PDB entry 5OX0 | X-ray diffraction, 1.90 A resolution | chain A

== Chain A ==
Name: Glycogen phosphorylase, muscle form
From: Oryctolagus cuniculus
Notes: EC 2.4.1.1
UniProtKB: P00489 (PYGM_RABIT); residues 0-842 here correspond to UniProt positions 1-843 (UniProt number = residue number + 1)
Sequence (843 residues; numbered 0 to 842; the number before each row is that of its first residue; numbering starts at 0):
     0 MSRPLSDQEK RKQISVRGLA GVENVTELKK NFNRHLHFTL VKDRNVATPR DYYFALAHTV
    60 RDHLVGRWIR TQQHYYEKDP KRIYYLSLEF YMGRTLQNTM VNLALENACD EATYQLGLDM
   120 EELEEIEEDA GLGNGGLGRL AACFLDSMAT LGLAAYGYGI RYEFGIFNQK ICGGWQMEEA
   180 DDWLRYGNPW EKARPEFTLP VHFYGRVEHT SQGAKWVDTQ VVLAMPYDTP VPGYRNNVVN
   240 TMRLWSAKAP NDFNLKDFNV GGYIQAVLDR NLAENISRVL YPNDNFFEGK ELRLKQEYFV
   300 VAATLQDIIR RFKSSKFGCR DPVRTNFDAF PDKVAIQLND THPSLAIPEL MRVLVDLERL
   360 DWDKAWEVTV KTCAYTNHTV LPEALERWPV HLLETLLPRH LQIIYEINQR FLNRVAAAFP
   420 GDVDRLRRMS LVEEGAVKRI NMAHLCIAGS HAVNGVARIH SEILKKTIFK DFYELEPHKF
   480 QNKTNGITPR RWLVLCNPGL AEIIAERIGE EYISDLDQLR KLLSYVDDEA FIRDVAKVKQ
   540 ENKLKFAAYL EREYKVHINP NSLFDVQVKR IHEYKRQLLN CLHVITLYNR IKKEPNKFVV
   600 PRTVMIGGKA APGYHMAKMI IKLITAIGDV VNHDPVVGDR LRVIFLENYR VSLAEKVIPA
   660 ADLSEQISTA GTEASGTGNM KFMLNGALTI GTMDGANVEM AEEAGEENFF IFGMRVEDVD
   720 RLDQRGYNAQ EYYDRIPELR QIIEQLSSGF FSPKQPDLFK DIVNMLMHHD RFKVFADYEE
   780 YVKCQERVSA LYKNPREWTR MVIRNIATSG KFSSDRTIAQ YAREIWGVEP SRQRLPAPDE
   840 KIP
Disordered / not traced: 0-11, 255-260, 315-324, 837-842
Modified positions: C171 (S-hydroxycysteine; CSO)
UniProt features mapped onto this chain:
  - binding site (AMP): D42, Y75, R309 to C318
  - site: C108 (Involved in the association of subunits), C142 (Involved in the association of subunits), Y155 (Can be labeled by an AMP analog)
  - modified residue: S1 (N-acetylserine), S14 (Phosphoserine), Y203 (Phosphotyrosine), Y226 (Phosphotyrosine), S429 (Phosphoserine), Y472 (Phosphotyrosine), S513 (Phosphoserine), K680 (N6-(pyridoxal phosphate)lysine), S746 (Phosphoserine), S747 (Phosphoserine)
Glycans and other covalent adducts: pyridoxal phosphate (PLP) linked to K680
Residues lining bound ligands:
  - B1H ((1S)-1,5-anhydro-1-(3-{4-[hydroxy(oxo)azaniumyl]phenyl}-1H-1,2,4-triazol-5-yl)-D-glucitol): E88, N133, G135, L136, L139, Y280, N282, D283, N284, F285, R292, H341, H377, T378, V455, N484, Y573, E672, A673, S674, G675, T676
  - inosinic acid (IMP): Q71, Q72, Y75, R242, R309, R310
  - pyridoxal phosphate (PLP): Y90, G134, G135, R138, W491, V567, K568, K574, Y648, R649, V650, A653, Q665, E672, G675, T676, G677

== Summary ==
Chain A binds compound B1H and inosinic acid. Covalently linked pyridoxal phosphate: at K680. UniProt lists 12
AMP-binding residues.
Chain A is Glycogen phosphorylase, muscle form (Oryctolagus cuniculus); the structure, Glycogen Phosphorylase
in complex with CK898, was determined by X-ray diffraction (same publication as 5OWY, 5OWZ, 5OX1, 5OX3 and
5OX4).
